PDB entry 7RDQ | electron microscopy, 3.00 A resolution | chains C and H of the 9 polymer chains in the assembly

Chain C:
Molecule: DNA-directed RNA polymerase subunit beta
From: Thermus thermophilus HB8
Notes: EC 2.7.7.6
UniProt: Q8RQE9 (RPOB_THET8); residues 1-1119 here = UniProt positions 1-1119
Chain sequence (1119 residues; each row starts with the number of its first residue):
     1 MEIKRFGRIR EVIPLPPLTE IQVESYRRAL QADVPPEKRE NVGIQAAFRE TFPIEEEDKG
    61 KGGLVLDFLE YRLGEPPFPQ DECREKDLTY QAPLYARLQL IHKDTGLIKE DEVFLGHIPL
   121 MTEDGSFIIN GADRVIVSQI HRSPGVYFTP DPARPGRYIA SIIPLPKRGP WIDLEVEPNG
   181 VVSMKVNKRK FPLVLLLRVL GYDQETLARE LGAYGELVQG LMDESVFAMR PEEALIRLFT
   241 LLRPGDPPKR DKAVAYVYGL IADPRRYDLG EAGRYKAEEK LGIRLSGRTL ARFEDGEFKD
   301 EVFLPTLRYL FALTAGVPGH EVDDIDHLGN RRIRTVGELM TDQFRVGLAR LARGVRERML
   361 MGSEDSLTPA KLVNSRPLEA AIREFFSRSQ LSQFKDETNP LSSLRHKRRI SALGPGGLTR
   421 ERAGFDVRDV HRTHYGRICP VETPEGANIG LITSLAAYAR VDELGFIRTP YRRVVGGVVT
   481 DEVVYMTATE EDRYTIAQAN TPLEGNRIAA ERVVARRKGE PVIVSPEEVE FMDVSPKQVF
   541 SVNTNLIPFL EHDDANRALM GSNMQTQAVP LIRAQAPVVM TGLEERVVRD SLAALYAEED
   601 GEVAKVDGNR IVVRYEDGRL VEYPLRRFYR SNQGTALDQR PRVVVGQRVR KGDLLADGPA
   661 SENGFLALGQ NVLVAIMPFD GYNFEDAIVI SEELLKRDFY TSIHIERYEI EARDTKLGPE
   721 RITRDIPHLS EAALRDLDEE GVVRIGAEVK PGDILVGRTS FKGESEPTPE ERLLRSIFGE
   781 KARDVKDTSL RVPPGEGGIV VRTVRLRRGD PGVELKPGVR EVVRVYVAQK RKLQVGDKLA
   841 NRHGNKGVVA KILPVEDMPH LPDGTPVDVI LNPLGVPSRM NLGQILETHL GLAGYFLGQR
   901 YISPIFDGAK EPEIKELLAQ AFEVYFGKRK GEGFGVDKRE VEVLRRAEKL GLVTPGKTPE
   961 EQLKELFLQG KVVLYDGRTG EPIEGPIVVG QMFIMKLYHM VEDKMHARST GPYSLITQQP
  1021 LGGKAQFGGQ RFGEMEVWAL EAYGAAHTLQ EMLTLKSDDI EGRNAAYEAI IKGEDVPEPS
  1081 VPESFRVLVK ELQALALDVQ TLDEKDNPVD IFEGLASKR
Disordered / not traced: 57-63, 1119
What the authors report for this chain:
  - binding site for the 11-nt RNA strand: Asn187 to Arg189, Gly417 to Arg420

Chain H:
Molecule: DNA (31-MER) nontemplate strand
Sequence (33 nucleotides; numbered 1 to 33; the number before each row is that of its first residue):
     1 GTGTGCTATA ATGGGAGCTG GCACGGATGC AGG
Disordered / not traced: 32-33

Chain C / chain H interface:
Pairs across the interface (19; chain C residue first):
  Arg142(C) with DG21(H), base contact
  Lys167(C) with DC18(H), sugar contact; DT19(H), base contact
  Arg168(C) with DT19(H), base contact
  Gly169(C) with DT19(H), hydrogen bond to the base
  Pro170(C) with DT19(H), base contact
  Trp171(C) with DG20(H), stacking on the base
  Asn187(C) with DT19(H), base contact; DG20(H), phosphate contact
  Lys188(C) with DG20(H), phosphate contact
  Arg243(C) with DG17(H), base contact
  Tyr256(C) with DG17(H), sugar contact
  Arg266(C) with DG17(H), phosphate contact
  Ile325(C) with DG21(H), base contact
  Asp326(C) with DG21(H), base contact
  Gly416(C) with DG20(H), base contact
  Leu418(C) with DG21(H), base contact
  Arg422(C) with DC22(H), sugar contact
  Val427(C) with DG21(H), base contact
Other interface residues (no listed pair), chain C (22 interface residues in all): Pro166, Arg353, Gly417, Thr419, Asp426
Other interface residues (no listed pair), chain H (7 interface residues in all): DA16

Summary:
22 residues of chain C face 7 of chain H across their interface; the contacts include 1 hydrogen bond and 1
aromatic stacking contact. Its one hydrogen-bonded contact is Gly169(C)-DT19(H). The paper reports a binding
site for the 11-nt RNA strand at Asn187(C) and Gly417(C).
Chain C is DNA-directed RNA polymerase subunit beta (Thermus thermophilus HB8) and chain H is DNA (31-MER)
nontemplate strand; the structure, Cryo-EM structure of Thermus thermophilus reiterative transcription complex
with 11nt oligo-G RNA, was determined by electron microscopy together with 7MLB, 7MLI and 7MLJ from the same
study.
